Entry 6ADM (electron microscopy, 2.84 A resolution); this record covers chains A and R of the 5 polymer chains in the assembly.

== Chain A ==
Protein: VP1
Source organism: Seneca valley virus
UniProtKB: A0A1U9IRU2 (A0A1U9IRU2_9PICO); residues 1-258 here correspond to UniProt positions 674-931 (UniProt number = residue number + 673)
Chain sequence (258 residues; each row starts with the number of its first residue):
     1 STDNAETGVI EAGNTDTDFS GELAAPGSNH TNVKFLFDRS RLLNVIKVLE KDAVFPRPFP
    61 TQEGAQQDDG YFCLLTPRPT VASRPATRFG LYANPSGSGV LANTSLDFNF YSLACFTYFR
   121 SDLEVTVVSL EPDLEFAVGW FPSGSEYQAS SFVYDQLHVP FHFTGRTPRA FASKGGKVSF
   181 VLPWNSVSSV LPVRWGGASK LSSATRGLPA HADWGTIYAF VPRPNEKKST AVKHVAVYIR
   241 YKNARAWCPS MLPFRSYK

== Chain R ==
Protein: Anthrax toxin receptor 1
Source organism: Homo sapiens
UniProtKB: Q9H6X2 (ANTR1_HUMAN); residue numbers follow UniProt; this construct covers 38-220
Chain sequence (185 residues; row label = number of the first residue in the row):
    36 SMACYGGFDL YFILDKSGSV LHHWNEIYYF VEQLAHKFIS PQLRMSFIVF STRGTTLMKL
    96 TEDREQIRQG LEELQKVLPG GDTYMHEGFE RASEQIYYEN RQGYRTASVI IALTDGELHE
   156 DLFFYSEREA NRSRDLGAIV YAVGVKDFNE TQLARIADSK DHVFPVNDGF QALQGIIHSI
   216 LKKSC
Disulfide bonds: C39-C220
Construct notes: expression tag (36-37); engineered mutation A177 (Cys in Q9H6X2)
Bound ions: Mg2+: S52, S54, T118, D150
UniProt features mapped onto this chain:
  - region: H154 to Y160 (Interaction with PA)
  - binding site (a divalent metal cation): S52, S54, T118
  - glycosylation (N-linked (GlcNAc...) asparagine): N166, N184

== How chain A and chain R interact ==
Residue-residue contacts - 11 pairs, chain A then chain R:
  P60(A) with D156(R)
  Q62(A) with D156(R)
  E63(A) with F159(R)
  R88(A) with D117(R), salt bridge
  A93(A) with R88(R)
  N94(A) with R126(R)
  S96(A) with E125(R); E129(R)
  S98(A) with Y160(R); R163(R), hydrogen bond; E164(R), hydrogen bond
Interface residues without a listed pair, chain A (9 interface residues in all): G99
Interface residues without a listed pair, chain R (12 interface residues in all): G89, E122

== Summary ==
The interface between chain A and chain R involves 9 residues on one side and 12 on the other; the contacts
include 2 hydrogen bonds and 1 salt bridge. Polar contacts include R88(A)-D117(R), S98(A)-R163(R) and
S98(A)-E164(R).
Here chain A is VP1 (Seneca valley virus) and chain R is Anthrax toxin receptor 1 (Homo sapiens). Entry 6ADM
(Anthrax Toxin Receptor 1-bound full particles of Seneca Valley Virus in acidic conditions) was determined by
electron microscopy together with 6ADL, 6ADR, 6ADS and 6ADT from the same study.
